PDB entry 4DDU | X-ray diffraction, 3.00 A resolution | chain A

Chain A:
Protein: Reverse gyrase
Source organism: Thermotoga maritima
Notes: EC 3.6.4.12, 5.99.1.3
Reference sequence: O51934 (RGYR_THEMA); numbering as in UniProt (aligned over 1-1104)
Chain sequence (1104 residues; each row starts with the number of its first residue):
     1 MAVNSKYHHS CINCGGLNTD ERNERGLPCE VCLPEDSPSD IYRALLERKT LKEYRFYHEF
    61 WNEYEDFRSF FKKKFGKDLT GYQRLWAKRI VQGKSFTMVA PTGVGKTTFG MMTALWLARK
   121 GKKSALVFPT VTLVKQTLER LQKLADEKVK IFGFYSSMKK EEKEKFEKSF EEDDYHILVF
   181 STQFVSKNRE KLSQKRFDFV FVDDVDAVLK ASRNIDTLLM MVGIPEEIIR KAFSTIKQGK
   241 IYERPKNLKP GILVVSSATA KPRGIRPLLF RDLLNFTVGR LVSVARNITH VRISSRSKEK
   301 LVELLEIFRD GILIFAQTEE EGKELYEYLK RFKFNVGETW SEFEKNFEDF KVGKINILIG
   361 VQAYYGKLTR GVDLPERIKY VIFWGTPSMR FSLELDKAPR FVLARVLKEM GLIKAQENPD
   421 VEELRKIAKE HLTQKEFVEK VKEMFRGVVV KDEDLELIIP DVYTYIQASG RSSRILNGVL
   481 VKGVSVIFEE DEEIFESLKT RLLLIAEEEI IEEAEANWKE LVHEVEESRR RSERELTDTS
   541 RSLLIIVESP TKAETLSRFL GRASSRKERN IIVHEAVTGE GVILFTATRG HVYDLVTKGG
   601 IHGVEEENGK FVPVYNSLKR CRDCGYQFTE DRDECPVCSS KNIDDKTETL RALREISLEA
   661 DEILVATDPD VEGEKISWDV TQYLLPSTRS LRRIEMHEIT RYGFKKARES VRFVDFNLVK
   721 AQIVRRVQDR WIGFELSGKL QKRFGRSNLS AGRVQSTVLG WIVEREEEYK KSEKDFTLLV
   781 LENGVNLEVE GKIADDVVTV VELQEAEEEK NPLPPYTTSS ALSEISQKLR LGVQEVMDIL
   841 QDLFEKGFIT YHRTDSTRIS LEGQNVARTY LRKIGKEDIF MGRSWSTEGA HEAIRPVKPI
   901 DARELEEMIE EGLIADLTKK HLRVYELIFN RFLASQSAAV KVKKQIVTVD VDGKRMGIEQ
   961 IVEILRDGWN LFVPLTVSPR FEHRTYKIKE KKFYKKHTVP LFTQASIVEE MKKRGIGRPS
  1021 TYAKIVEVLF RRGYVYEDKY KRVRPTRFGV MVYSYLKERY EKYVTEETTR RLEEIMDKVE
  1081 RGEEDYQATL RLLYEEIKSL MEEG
Not modelled in the structure: 1, 1104
Metal / ion sites: Zn2+ site 1: Ala2, Glu24; Zn2+ site 2: Cys11, Cys14, Cys29, Cys32; Zn2+ site 3: Cys621, Cys624, Cys635, Cys638
Curated features (UniProtKB/Swiss-Prot):
  - zinc finger: Met1 to Ser39 (RG N-terminal-type), Leu618 to Asp645 (RG C-terminal-type)
  - region: Gly223 to Pro250 (Insert region)
  - motif: Asp203 to Asp206 (DEAD box)
  - active site: Tyr851 (O-(5'-phospho-DNA)-tyrosine intermediate)
  - binding site (Zn(2+)): Cys11, Cys14, Cys29, Cys32, Cys621, Cys624, Cys635, Cys638
  - binding site (ADP): Phe75, Asp78, Gln83, Gly103, Gly105, Lys106, Thr107, Thr108
  - binding site (ATP): Gln83, Ala100 to Thr107
  - binding site (Mg(2+)): Glu548, Asp668
  - mutagenesis: Cys11 to Cys14 (Reduced positive supercoiling, reduced affinity for ssDNA, no change in ATPase activity. Loss of positive supercoiling, loss of DNA relaxation with ATP; when associated with A-635--638-A), Gln83 (Q83L: Reduced positive supercoiling, no ATPase activity, no preference for ATP, no activity in presence of GTP, binds and cleaves ssDNA slightly less efficiently), Lys106 (K106I: No positive supercoiling, no ATPase activity, binds and cleaves ssDNA), Asp203 to Asp204 (No positive supercoiling, no ATPase activity, binds and cleaves ssDNA), Ile224 to Lys249 (Decreases affinity for ssDNA and dsDNA 13- to 15-fold), Arg370 to Asp373 (No positive supercoiling, no ATPase activity, binds and cleaves ssDNA slightly less efficiently), Met389 to Ile459 (No positive supercoiling, alters coupling of DNA binding with ATP binding and hydrolysis. Removes the latch), Leu395 to Leu455 (Positively supercoils plasmid DNA with about 10-fold reduction in efficiency. A minilatch), Gly470 to Arg474 (No positive supercoiling, no ATPase activity, binds and cleaves ssDNA), Cys635 to Cys638 (Loss of positive supercoiling, loss of DNA relaxation with ATP; when associated with A-11--14-A), Tyr851 (Y851F: No positive supercoiling, binds but does not cleave DNA. Very few structural changes from wild-type enzyme)
Reported in the primary citation:
  - conformationally variable residues (loop rearrangement): Arg400 to Glu430
  - Zn2+ coordination: Cys11, Cys14, Cys29, Cys32, Cys635, Cys638
  - contacts within the chain: Ala2-Glu24 (hydrogen bond), Lys6-Glu605, Tyr7-Asp679, His8-Val614 (backbone contact), His9-Asp631 (salt bridge), Ala2-Asp20, Asn23-Gln682 (hydrogen bond)
  - catalytic residues: Tyr851

Overview:
The Zn2+ site 1 is built by Ala2 and Glu24. Cys11, Cys14, Cys29 and Cys32 coordinate Zn2+ site 2. Curated
annotation (UniProt) lists active-site residue Tyr851, 8 Zn2+-binding residues, 8 ADP-binding residues and 9
ATP-binding residues. From the paper: the catalytic residue Tyr851; Zn2+ coordination by Cys11, Cys14 and
Cys29 among others.
Chain A is Reverse gyrase (Thermotoga maritima); the structure, Thermotoga maritima reverse gyrase, C2 FORM 1,
was determined by X-ray diffraction (same publication as 4DDT, 4DDV, 4DDW and 4DDX).
